6BOA - chains A and B of the 4 polymer chains in the assembly; structure by electron microscopy, 4.20 A resolution (low resolution: residue-level contacts below are approximate; hydrogen-bond / salt-bridge calls are withheld).

== Chain A (and B) ==
Molecule: Transient receptor potential cation channel subfamily V member 6
From: Homo sapiens
Notes: chain B of this document is another copy of the same molecule, construct and numbering; everything in this record applies to it too
UniProtKB: Q9H1D0 (TRPV6_HUMAN); residues 1-725 here correspond to UniProt positions 41-765 (UniProt number = residue number + 40)
Amino-acid sequence (742 residues; each row starts with the number of its first residue):
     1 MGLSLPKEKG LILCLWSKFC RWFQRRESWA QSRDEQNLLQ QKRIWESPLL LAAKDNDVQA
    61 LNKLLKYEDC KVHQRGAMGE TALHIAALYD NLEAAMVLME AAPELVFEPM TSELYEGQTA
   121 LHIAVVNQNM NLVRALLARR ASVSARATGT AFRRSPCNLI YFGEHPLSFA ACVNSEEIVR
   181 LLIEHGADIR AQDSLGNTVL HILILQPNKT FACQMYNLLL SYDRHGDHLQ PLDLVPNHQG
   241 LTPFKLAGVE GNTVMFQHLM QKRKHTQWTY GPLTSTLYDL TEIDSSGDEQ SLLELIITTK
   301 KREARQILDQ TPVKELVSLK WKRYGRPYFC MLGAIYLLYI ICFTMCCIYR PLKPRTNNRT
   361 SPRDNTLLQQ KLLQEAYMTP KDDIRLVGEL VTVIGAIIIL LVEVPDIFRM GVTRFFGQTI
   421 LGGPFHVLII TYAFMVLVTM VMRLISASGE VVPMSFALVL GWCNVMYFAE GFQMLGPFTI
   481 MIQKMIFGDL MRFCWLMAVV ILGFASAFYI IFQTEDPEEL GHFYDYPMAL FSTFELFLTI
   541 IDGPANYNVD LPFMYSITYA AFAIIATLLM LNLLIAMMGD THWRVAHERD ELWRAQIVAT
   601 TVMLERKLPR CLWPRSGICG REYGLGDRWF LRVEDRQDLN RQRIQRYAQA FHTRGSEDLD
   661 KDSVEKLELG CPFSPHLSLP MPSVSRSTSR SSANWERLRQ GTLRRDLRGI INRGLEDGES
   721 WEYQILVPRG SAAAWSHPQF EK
Not modelled in the structure: 1-27, 406-423, 639-742
Construct notes: engineered mutation E470 (Arg510 in Q9H1D0); expression tag (726-742)
UniProt features mapped onto this chain:
  - region: E93 to P103 (Interaction with calmodulin), V598 to V602 (Interaction with S100A10), S691 to I711 (Interaction with calmodulin)
  - motif: I541 to A545 (Selectivity filter)
  - binding site (Ca(2+)): D542
  - modified residue: Y161 (Phosphotyrosine), T702 (Phosphothreonine)
  - glycosylation: N358 (N-linked (GlcNAc...) asparagine)
What the authors report for this chain:
  - conformationally variable residues (helix shift, side-chain flip): Q483, L574, M578
  - mutagenesis - A566T: decreased catalytic activity

== Chain A / chain B interface ==
Residue-residue contacts (101; chain A residue first):
  Q267(A) - L38(B)
  Q267(A) - Q41(B)
  W268(A) - N37(B)
  W268(A) - Q41(B)
  W268(A) - L88(B)
  W268(A) - Y89(B)
  T269(A) - L88(B)
  T269(A) - N127(B)
  Y270(A) - Q118(B)
  Y270(A) - V126(B)
  Y270(A) - N127(B)
  Y270(A) - F152(B)
  G271(A) - V126(B)
  G271(A) - N127(B)
  P272(A) - F162(B)
  L273(A) - I160(B)
  R323(A) - S28(B)
  C347(A) - I510(B)
  I348(A) - Y509(B)
  I348(A) - I510(B)
  I348(A) - Q513(B)
  R350(A) - I510(B)
  R350(A) - Q513(B)
  R350(A) - T514(B)
  L352(A) - Q513(B)
  D364(A) - N548(B)
  N365(A) - N548(B)
  N365(A) - V549(B)
  N365(A) - D550(B)
  L367(A) - E515(B)
  L367(A) - D516(B)
  L367(A) - V549(B)
  L368(A) - T514(B)
  L368(A) - E515(B)
  Q369(A) - T514(B)
  Q370(A) - Q513(B)
  Q370(A) - T514(B)
  V451(A) - I511(B)
  V452(A) - M554(B)
  S455(A) - M554(B)
  F456(A) - M554(B)
  L458(A) - S506(B)
  L458(A) - A507(B)
  V459(A) - F504(B)
  W462(A) - V499(B)
  W462(A) - L502(B)
  W462(A) - G503(B)
  C463(A) - V500(B)
  V465(A) - V499(B)
  M466(A) - L496(B)
  M466(A) - V499(B)
  A469(A) - W495(B)
  M474(A) - R492(B)
  L475(A) - R492(B)
  F478(A) - L496(B)
  M481(A) - N572(B)
  I482(A) - L569(B)
  M485(A) - L568(B)
  M485(A) - N572(B)
  G521(A) - Y547(B)
  H522(A) - Y547(B)
  M528(A) - Y547(B)
  F531(A) - S556(B)
  F531(A) - Y559(B)
  S532(A) - Y547(B)
  F534(A) - A560(B)
  F534(A) - A563(B)
  E535(A) - Y559(B)
  L538(A) - A563(B)
  L538(A) - T567(B)
  T539(A) - T539(B)
  I540(A) - D542(B)
  I540(A) - Y559(B)
  I540(A) - A563(B)
  I541(A) - D542(B)
  I541(A) - G543(B)
  D542(A) - D542(B)
  L573(A) - L571(B)
  L574(A) - L571(B)
  L574(A) - L574(B)
  M577(A) - L571(B)
  M577(A) - I575(B)
  M578(A) - I575(B)
  M578(A) - M578(B)
  H582(A) - I575(B)
  H582(A) - G579(B)
  R589(A) - R492(B)
  R589(A) - D580(B)
  I618(A) - Q31(B)
  I618(A) - E35(B)
  I618(A) - L38(B)
  E622(A) - K42(B)
  Y623(A) - E35(B)
  Y623(A) - L38(B)
  Y623(A) - L39(B)
  R632(A) - D34(B)
  R632(A) - N37(B)
  E634(A) - L159(B)
  D635(A) - L159(B)
  R636(A) - I160(B)
  R636(A) - P207(B)
Also at the interface, not in a pair above, chain A (68 interface residues in all): S275, L277, T344, F472, G476, L490, C494, Y524
Also at the interface, not in a pair above, chain B (68 interface residues in all): A30, R33, Q40, I123, D489, Y526, A545, L551, Y555, I564

== Overview ==
The chain A/chain B interface involves 68 residues from each chain. UniProt lists Ca2+-binding residue D542(A)
on chain A. The paper reports that A566T of chain A reduces catalytic activity; conformational variability at
Q483(A), L574(A) and M578(A).
Both chains are Transient receptor potential cation channel subfamily V member 6 (Homo sapiens). Entry 6BOA
(Cryo-EM structure of human TRPV6-R470E in amphipols) was determined by electron microscopy, deposited
together with 6BO8, 6BO9 and 6BOB.
